7P47 - chains C and E of the 5 polymer chains in the assembly; structure by X-ray diffraction, 3.31 A resolution.

== Chain C ==
Protein: SUMO-conjugating enzyme UBC9
From: Saccharomyces cerevisiae
Notes: EC 2.3.2.-
UniProt: P50623 (UBC9_YEAST); residues 1-157 here = UniProt positions 1-157
Chain sequence (165 residues; each row starts with the number of its first residue):
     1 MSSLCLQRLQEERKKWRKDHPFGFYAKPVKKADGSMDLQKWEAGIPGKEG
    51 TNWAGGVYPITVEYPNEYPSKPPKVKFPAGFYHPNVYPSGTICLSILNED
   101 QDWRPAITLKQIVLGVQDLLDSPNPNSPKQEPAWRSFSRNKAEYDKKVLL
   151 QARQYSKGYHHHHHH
Unresolved in the structure: 1-2, 158-165
Differences from the reference sequence: engineered mutation Lys129 (Ala in P50623), Arg153 (Lys in P50623); expression tag (158-165)
UniProt features mapped onto this chain:
  - active site: Cys93 (Glycyl thioester intermediate)
  - modified residue: Ser2 (N-acetylserine)
Reported in the primary citation:
  - catalytic residues: Cys93 (citing earlier work)

== Chain E ==
Protein: Ubiquitin-like protein SMT3
From: Saccharomyces cerevisiae
UniProt: Q12306 (SMT3_YEAST); numbering as in UniProt (aligned over 1-98)
Chain sequence (121 residues; numbered -22 to 98; the number before each row is that of its first residue; numbers below 1 keep their minus sign (Met-22 is residue -22)):
   -22 MGSSHHHHHHSSGLVPRGSHMASMSDSEVNQEAKPEVKPEVKPETHINLK
    28 VSDGSSEIFFKIKKTTPLRRLMEAFAKRQGKEMDSLRFLYDGIRIQADQT
    78 PEDLDMEDNDIIEAHREQIGG
Unresolved in the structure: -22 to 21, 95-98
Differences from the reference sequence: initiating methionine (-22); expression tag (-21 to 0)
UniProt features mapped onto this chain:
  - modified residue: Ser2 (N-acetylserine), Ser4 (Phosphoserine)
  - cross-link: Gly98 (Glycyl lysine isopeptide (Gly-Lys) (interchain with K-? in acceptor proteins))
Reported in the primary citation:
  - mutagenesis - D68R: decreased catalytic activity

== How chain C and chain E interact ==
Residue-residue contacts (27):
  Arg13(C) - Asp68(E)  salt bridge
  Lys14(C) - Glu84(E)
  Arg17(C) - Tyr67(E)  hydrogen bond
  Arg17(C) - Asp68(E)  salt bridge
  Arg17(C) - Leu81(E)
  Arg17(C) - Asp82(E)  hydrogen bond (side chain-backbone)
  Arg17(C) - Asp87(E)
  Arg17(C) - Ile88(E)  hydrogen bond (backbone-backbone)
  Lys18(C) - Glu84(E)  salt bridge
  Lys18(C) - Asp85(E)
  Lys18(C) - Asn86(E)
  Lys18(C) - Asp87(E)
  His20(C) - Ile88(E)
  His20(C) - Glu90(E)  salt bridge
  Pro21(C) - Glu90(E)
  Phe22(C) - Ser29(E)
  Phe22(C) - Asp30(E)
  Phe22(C) - Gly31(E)
  Phe22(C) - Glu90(E)
  Phe22(C) - Ala91(E)
  Phe22(C) - His92(E)
  Gly23(C) - Glu90(E)  hydrogen bond (backbone-side chain)
  Phe24(C) - Glu90(E)
  Tyr25(C) - Gly69(E)
  Ala26(C) - Asp68(E)
  Lys27(C) - Asp68(E)
  Lys27(C) - Ile70(E)
From the paper, about this interface:
  - pairs named by the authors: Arg13(C)-Asp68(E), Arg17(C)-Asp68(E), His20(C)-Glu90(E), Gly23(C)-Glu90(E) (backbone contact)

== Overview ==
12 residues of chain C face 17 of chain E across their interface; the contacts include 4 hydrogen bonds and 4
salt bridges. Among the polar pairs are Arg13(C)-Asp68(E), Arg17(C)-Asp68(E) and Lys18(C)-Glu84(E). The
authors report contacts between Arg13(C) and Asp68(E), Arg17(C) and Asp68(E) and His20(C) and Glu90(E); a
backbone contact between Gly23(C) and Glu90(E). From the paper: the catalytic residue Cys93(C); D68R of chain
E reduces catalytic activity.
Here chain C is SUMO-conjugating enzyme UBC9 and chain E is Ubiquitin-like protein SMT3, both from
Saccharomyces cerevisiae. Entry 7P47 (Structure of the E3 ligase Smc5/Nse2 in complex with Ubc9-SUMO thioester
mimetic) was determined by X-ray diffraction.
